6S3R - chains H and I of the 11 polymer chains in the assembly; structure by electron microscopy, 3.50 A resolution.

# Chain H (and I)
Protein: Flagellar biosynthetic protein FliQ
Source organism: Pseudomonas savastanoi pv. phaseolicola (strain 1448A / Race 6)
Notes: chain I of this document is another copy of the same molecule, construct and numbering; everything in this record applies to it too
UniProt: Q48GF6 (Q48GF6_PSE14); residue numbers follow UniProt; this construct covers 1-89
Amino-acid sequence (89 residues; numbered 1 to 89; the number before each row is that of its first residue):
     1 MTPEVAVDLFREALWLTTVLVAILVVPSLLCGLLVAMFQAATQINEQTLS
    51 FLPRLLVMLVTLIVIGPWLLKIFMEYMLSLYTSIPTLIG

# Chain H / chain I interface
Residue-residue contacts - 24 pairs, chain H then chain I:
  Ile-44(H) / Leu-33(I)  hydrophobic
  Ile-44(H) / Ala-36(I)  hydrophobic
  Asn-45(H) / Asn-45(I)
  Asn-45(H) / Gln-47(I)  hydrogen bond
  Glu-46(H) / Gly-32(I)
  Glu-46(H) / Val-35(I)
  Glu-46(H) / Ser-50(I)  hydrogen bond
  Thr-48(H) / Arg-54(I)  hydrogen bond
  Leu-49(H) / Leu-29(I)  hydrophobic
  Leu-49(H) / Leu-33(I)  hydrophobic
  Leu-52(H) / Val-25(I)  hydrophobic
  Leu-52(H) / Val-26(I)  hydrophobic
  Leu-52(H) / Leu-29(I)  hydrophobic
  Leu-55(H) / Val-21(I)  hydrophobic
  Leu-56(H) / Thr-18(I)
  Leu-59(H) / Leu-14(I)  hydrophobic
  Leu-59(H) / Thr-17(I)
  Leu-59(H) / Thr-18(I)
  Leu-62(H) / Leu-14(I)  hydrophobic
  Ile-63(H) / Arg-11(I)  hydrogen bond (backbone-side chain)
  Ile-63(H) / Leu-14(I)  hydrophobic
  Ile-63(H) / Trp-15(I)
  Pro-67(H) / Val-7(I)
  Leu-70(H) / Val-7(I)  hydrophobic
Interface residues without a listed pair, chain H (15 interface residues in all): Phe-38, Met-74
Interface residues without a listed pair, chain I (19 interface residues in all): Pro-3

# Overview
15 residues of chain H face 19 of chain I across their interface; the contacts include 4 hydrogen bonds. Polar
contacts include Asn-45(H)/Gln-47(I), Glu-46(H)/Ser-50(I) and Thr-48(H)/Arg-54(I).
Chain H and chain I are both Flagellar biosynthetic protein FliQ (Pseudomonas savastanoi pv. phaseolicola
(strain 1448A / Race 6)); the structure, Structure of the FliPQR complex from the flagellar type 3 secretion
system of Pseudomonas savastanoi, was determined by electron microscopy together with 6S3L and 6S3S from the
same study.
